8IPC - chains H and L of the 3 polymer chains in the assembly; structure by X-ray diffraction, 2.20 A resolution.

[Chain H]
Name: The recombinantly-expressed heavy chain of the monoclonal antibody NZ-1
From: Rattus norvegicus
Notes: antibody fragment or engineered binder
Amino-acid sequence (221 residues; row label = number of the first residue in the row):
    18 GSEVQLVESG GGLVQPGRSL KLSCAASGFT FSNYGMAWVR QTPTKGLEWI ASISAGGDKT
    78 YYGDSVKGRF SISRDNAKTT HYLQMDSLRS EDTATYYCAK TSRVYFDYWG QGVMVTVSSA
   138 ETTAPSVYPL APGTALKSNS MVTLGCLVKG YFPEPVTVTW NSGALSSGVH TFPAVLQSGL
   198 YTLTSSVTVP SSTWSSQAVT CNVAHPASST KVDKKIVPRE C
Not modelled in the structure: 18, 150-156
Disulfides: C41-C115, C163-C218

[Chain L]
Name: The recombinantly-expressed light chain of the monoclonal antibody NZ-1
From: Rattus norvegicus
Notes: antibody fragment or engineered binder
Amino-acid sequence (214 residues; row label = number of the first residue in the row):
    20 EFVLTQPNSV STNLGSTVKL SCKRSTGNIG SNYVNWYQQH EGRSPTTMIY RDDKRPDGVP
    80 DRFSGSIDRS SNSALLTINN VQTEDEADYF CHSYSSGIVF GGGTKLTVLG QPKSTPTLTV
   140 FPPSTEELQG NKATLVCLIS DFYPSDVEVA WKANGAPISQ GVDTANPTKQ GNKYIASSFL
   200 RLTAEQWRSR NSFTCQVTHE GNTVEKSLSP AECV
Modified positions: E20 (pyroglutamic acid; PCA)
Disulfides: C41-C110, C156-C214

[Interface between chain H and chain L]
Inter-chain disulfides: C238(H)-C232(L)
Pairs across the interface (70; chain H residue first):
  V56(H) with F119(L), hydrophobic
  Q58(H) with Q58(L), hydrogen bond
  L64(H) with F109(L), hydrophobic; F119(L)
  W66(H) with G116(L); I117(L)
  S69(H) with I117(L)
  Y114(H) with Q58(L), hydrogen bond; R62(L); S63(L)
  R120(H) with R70(L)
  V121(H) with Y52(L), hydrophobic; N54(L), hydrogen bond (backbone-side chain); R70(L); H111(L); Y113(L)
  Y122(H) with N54(L); Y56(L); T66(L); Y69(L), hydrophobic
  F123(H) with Y56(L), hydrogen bond (backbone-side chain); T66(L), hydrogen bond (backbone-side chain); H111(L); F119(L), hydrophobic
  D124(H) with T66(L), hydrogen bond (backbone-side chain)
  W126(H) with Y56(L); P64(L); F119(L), hydrophobic
  G127(H) with S63(L), hydrogen bond (backbone-side chain)
  Q128(H) with S63(L)
  Y145(H) with S143(L); E145(L); E146(L)
  P146(H) with S143(L); E145(L)
  L147(H) with F140(L), hydrophobic
  A148(H) with F140(L); P141(L)
  T160(H) with F140(L)
  L161(H) with F140(L)
  G162(H) with F140(L)
  L164(H) with F198(L), hydrophobic
  K166(H) with E146(L), salt bridge; T153(L), hydrogen bond
  H187(H) with Q189(L); I194(L)
  T188(H) with Q189(L), hydrogen bond (backbone-side chain)
  F189(H) with L157(L), hydrophobic; I158(L); I194(L), hydrophobic; A195(L); S196(L)
  P190(H) with A184(L); T187(L); I194(L); S196(L)
  V192(H) with T183(L); A184(L); F198(L), hydrophobic
  Q194(H) with D182(L); R200(L)
  T201(H) with V155(L); L157(L); F198(L)
  S203(H) with L157(L)
  R236(H) with P141(L); P142(L), hydrogen bond (side chain-backbone); T144(L); E231(L), salt bridge
  C238(H) with C232(L), disulfide
Interface residues without a listed pair, chain H (40 interface residues in all): E65, G129, P149, A191, T199, L200, E237
Interface residues without a listed pair, chain L (42 interface residues in all): T138, K151, W206
From the paper, about this interface:
  - interface residues, chain H: C238(H)

[Summary]
40 residues of chain H face 42 of chain L across their interface, with 1 disulfide bond, 10 hydrogen bonds and
2 salt bridges. Polar pairs include K166(H)-E146(L), R236(H)-E231(L) and Q58(H)-Q58(L). From the paper: the
interface residue C238(H).
Chain H is the recombinantly-expressed heavy chain of the monoclonal antibody NZ-1 and chain L is the
recombinantly-expressed light chain of the monoclonal antibody NZ-1, both from Rattus norvegicus; the
structure, The recombinant NZ-1 Fab complexed with the PDZ tandem fragment of A. aeolicus S2P homolog with
..., was determined by X-ray diffraction.
